Entry 5X50 (X-ray diffraction, 4.29 A resolution (low resolution: residue-level contacts below are approximate; hydrogen-bond / salt-bridge calls are withheld)); this record covers chains B and C of the 12 polymer chains in the assembly.

== Chain B ==
Molecule: DNA-directed RNA polymerase subunit beta
Organism: Komagataella phaffii (strain GS115 / ATCC 20864)
Notes: EC 2.7.7.6
UniProt: C4QZQ7 (C4QZQ7_KOMPG); residue numbers follow UniProt; this construct covers 1-1227
Sequence (1227 residues; row label = number of the first residue in the row):
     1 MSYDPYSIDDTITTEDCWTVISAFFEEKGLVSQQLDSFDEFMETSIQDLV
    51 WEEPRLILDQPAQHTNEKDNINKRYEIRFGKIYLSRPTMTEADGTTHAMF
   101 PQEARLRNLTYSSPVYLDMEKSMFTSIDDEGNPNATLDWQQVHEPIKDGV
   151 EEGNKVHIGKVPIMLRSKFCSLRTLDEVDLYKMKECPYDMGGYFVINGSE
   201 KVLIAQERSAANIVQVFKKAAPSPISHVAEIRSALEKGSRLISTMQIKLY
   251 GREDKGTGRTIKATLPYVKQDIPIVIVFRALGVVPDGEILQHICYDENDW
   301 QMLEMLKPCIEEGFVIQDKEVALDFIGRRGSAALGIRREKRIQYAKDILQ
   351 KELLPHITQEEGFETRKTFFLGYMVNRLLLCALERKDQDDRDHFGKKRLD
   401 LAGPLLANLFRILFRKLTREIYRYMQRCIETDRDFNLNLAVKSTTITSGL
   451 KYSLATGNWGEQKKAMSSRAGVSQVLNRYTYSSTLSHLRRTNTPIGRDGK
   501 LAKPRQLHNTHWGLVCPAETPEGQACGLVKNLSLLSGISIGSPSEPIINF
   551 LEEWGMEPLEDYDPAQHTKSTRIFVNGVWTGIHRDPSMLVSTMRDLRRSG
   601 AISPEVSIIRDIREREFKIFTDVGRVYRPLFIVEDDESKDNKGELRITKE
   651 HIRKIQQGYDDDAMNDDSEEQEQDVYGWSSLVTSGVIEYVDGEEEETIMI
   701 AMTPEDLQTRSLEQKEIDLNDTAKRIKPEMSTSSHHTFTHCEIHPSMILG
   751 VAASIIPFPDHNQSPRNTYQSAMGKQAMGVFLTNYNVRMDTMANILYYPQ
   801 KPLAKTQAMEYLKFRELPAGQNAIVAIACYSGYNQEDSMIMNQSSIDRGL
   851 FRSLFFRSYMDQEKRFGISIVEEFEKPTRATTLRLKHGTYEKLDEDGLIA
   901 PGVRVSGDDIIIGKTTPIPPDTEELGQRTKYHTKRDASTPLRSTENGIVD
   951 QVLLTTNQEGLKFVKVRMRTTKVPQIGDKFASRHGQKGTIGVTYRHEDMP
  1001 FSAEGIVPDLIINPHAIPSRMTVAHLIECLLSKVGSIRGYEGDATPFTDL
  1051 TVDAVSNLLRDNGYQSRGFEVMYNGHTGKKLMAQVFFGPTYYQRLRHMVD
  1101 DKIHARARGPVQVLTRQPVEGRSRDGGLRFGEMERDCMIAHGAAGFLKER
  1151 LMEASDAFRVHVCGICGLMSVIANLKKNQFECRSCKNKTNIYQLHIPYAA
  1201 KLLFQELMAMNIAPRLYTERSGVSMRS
Unresolved in the structure: 1-12, 58-76, 122-154, 257-258, 328-338, 431-438, 496-501, 642-643, 656-674, 709-718, 729-736, 919-933, 1225-1227
Metal / ion sites: Zn2+: Cys1163, Cys1166, Cys1182

== Chain C ==
Molecule: RNA polymerase II third largest subunit B44, part of central core
Organism: Komagataella phaffii (strain GS115 / ATCC 20864)
UniProt: C4R7L2 (C4R7L2_KOMPG); residue numbers follow UniProt; this construct covers 1-304
Sequence (304 residues; numbered 1 to 304; the number before each row is that of its first residue):
     1 MSKEPKVNIINAQDDEVELMLSDVNLSLANSLRRTMLAEVPTLAIDLVEI
    51 KMNTSVLADEFISHRLGLIPLVSEDVEEMKYSRDCTCEDYCDECSVVLEL
   101 SARHEGEEGTTDVYSSSLIKVSGPGNLNVGEPVRRDDYDQGILLCKLRNH
   151 QELNIRCIAKKGIAKEHAKWSPCSAIAFEYDPHNKLKHTDFWFEVDAKKE
   201 WPDSKYATWEEPPKPGEVFDYKAKPNRFYMTVETTGSLKANQVFSRGIKT
   251 LQEKLANVLFELENSRPANTTAYGGATAYGGQTVYGRETSYGGNTNYGDY
   301 NAPY
Unresolved in the structure: 1, 108-109, 267-304
Metal / ion sites: Zn2+: Cys87, Cys94

== Interface between chain B and chain C ==
Contacting residue pairs - 69 pairs, chain B then chain C:
  Asn786(B) - Val56(C)
  Tyr797(B) - Glu60(C)
  Tyr797(B) - Phe61(C)
  Tyr798(B) - Phe61(C)
  Tyr798(B) - His64(C)
  Tyr798(B) - Arg65(C)
  Ser844(B) - Ala168(C)
  Asp847(B) - His64(C)
  Asp847(B) - His167(C)
  Asp847(B) - Ala168(C)
  Arg848(B) - His64(C)
  Arg848(B) - Leu68(C)
  Gly849(B) - His64(C)
  Arg852(B) - His64(C)
  Ile948(B) - Glu60(C)
  Arg969(B) - Ala58(C)
  Arg969(B) - Asp59(C)
  Arg969(B) - Glu60(C)
  Thr971(B) - Glu60(C)
  Arg995(B) - Lys165(C)
  His996(B) - Arg33(C)
  Glu997(B) - Arg33(C)
  Glu997(B) - Arg34(C)
  Glu997(B) - Ala38(C)
  Asp998(B) - Arg34(C)
  Met999(B) - Arg33(C)
  Phe1001(B) - Arg33(C)
  Phe1001(B) - Phe178(C)
  Ala1003(B) - Ala177(C)
  Ala1003(B) - Phe178(C)
  Ala1003(B) - Glu179(C)
  Glu1004(B) - Ala177(C)
  Gly1005(B) - Ile176(C)
  Gly1005(B) - Ala177(C)
  Arg1060(B) - Lys199(C)
  Arg1060(B) - Glu200(C)
  Gly1063(B) - Pro202(C)
  Tyr1064(B) - Pro202(C)
  Gln1065(B) - Glu200(C)
  Gln1065(B) - Trp201(C)
  Gln1065(B) - Pro202(C)
  Arg1067(B) - Glu194(C)
  Phe1069(B) - Trp201(C)
  Tyr1073(B) - Phe178(C)
  Tyr1073(B) - Glu179(C)
  Tyr1073(B) - Tyr180(C)
  Gly1075(B) - Asn30(C)
  Gly1075(B) - Arg33(C)
  Gly1075(B) - Arg34(C)
  His1076(B) - Asn30(C)
  His1076(B) - Arg34(C)
  Thr1077(B) - Asn30(C)
  Gly1078(B) - Leu26(C)
  Gly1078(B) - Asn30(C)
  Lys1079(B) - Leu26(C)
  Lys1080(B) - Tyr180(C)
  Lys1080(B) - Asp181(C)
  Lys1080(B) - His188(C)
  Lys1080(B) - Thr189(C)
  Leu1081(B) - His188(C)
  Leu1081(B) - Thr189(C)
  Met1082(B) - His188(C)
  Met1082(B) - Thr189(C)
  Met1082(B) - Asp190(C)
  Gln1084(B) - Thr189(C)
  Gln1084(B) - Asp190(C)
  Gln1084(B) - Phe191(C)
  Gln1084(B) - Trp192(C)
  Gln1084(B) - Trp201(C)
Interface residues without a listed pair, chain B (42 interface residues in all): Tyr785, Leu854, Ser1066, Glu1070, Asn1074, Ala1083
Interface residues without a listed pair, chain C (35 interface residues in all): Ser27, Leu37, Lys187

== Summary ==
42 residues of chain B face 35 of chain C across their interface. The Zn2+ site is built by Cys1163(B),
Cys1166(B) and Cys1182(B).
Chain B is DNA-directed RNA polymerase subunit beta and chain C is RNA polymerase II third largest subunit
B44, part of central core, both from Komagataella phaffii (strain GS115 / ATCC 20864); the structure, RNA
Polymerase II from Komagataella Pastoris (Type-2 crystal), was determined by X-ray diffraction (same
publication as 5X4Z and 5X51).
